PDB entry 2Y0B | X-ray diffraction, 2.10 A resolution | chains A and G of the 3 polymer chains in the assembly

# Chain A
Molecule: Caspase-3 subunit P17
Organism: Homo sapiens
Notes: EC 3.4.22.56
UniProtKB: P42574 (CASP3_HUMAN); residue numbers follow UniProt; this construct covers 29-175
Amino-acid sequence (149 residues; row label = number of the first residue in the row):
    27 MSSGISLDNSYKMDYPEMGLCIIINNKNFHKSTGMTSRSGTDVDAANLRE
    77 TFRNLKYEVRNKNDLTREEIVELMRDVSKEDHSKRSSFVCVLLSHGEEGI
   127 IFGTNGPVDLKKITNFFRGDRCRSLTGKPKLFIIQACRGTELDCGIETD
Unresolved in the structure: 27-33, 175
Differences from the reference sequence: expression tag (27-28)
Modified residues: Cys163 (s-hydroxycysteine; CSO)
Swiss-Prot annotation at these positions:
  - active site: His121, Cys163
  - modified residue: Cys163 (S-nitrosocysteine)
  - mutagenesis: Asp175 (D175A: In P3-D3A mutant; abolished cleavage and activation, leading to prevent thiol protease activity; when associated with A-9 and A-28)

# Chain G
Molecule: Darpin-3.4_S76R
Organism: synthetic construct
Notes: fragment: n2c, residues 1-136; antibody fragment or engineered binder
Amino-acid sequence (136 residues; each row starts with the number of its first residue):
     1 MRGSHHHHHHGSDLGKKLLEATRAGQDDEVRILMANGADVNAMDDAGVTP
    51 LHLAAKRGHLEIVEVLLKHGADVNARDIWGRTPLHLAATVGHLEIVEVLL
   101 EYGADVNAQDKFGKTAFDISIDNGNEDLAEILQKLN
Unresolved in the structure: 1-12, 132-136

# Interface between chain A and chain G
Contacting residue pairs (7; chain A residue first):
  Gly60(A) with Arg76(G), hydrogen bond (backbone-side chain)
  Thr62(A) with Arg76(G)
  Thr166(A) with Trp79(G), hydrogen bond (backbone-side chain); Lys111(G); Phe112(G)
  Leu168(A) with Ile78(G), hydrophobic; Trp79(G), hydrophobic

# Overview
Chain A and chain G form an interface of 4 and 5 residues respectively; the contacts include 2 hydrogen bonds.
Polar contacts include Gly60(A)-Arg76(G) and Thr166(A)-Trp79(G). UniProt lists active-site residues His121(A)
and Cys163(A) and one mutagenesis site on chain A.
Here chain A is Caspase-3 subunit P17 (Homo sapiens) and chain G is Darpin-3.4_S76R (synthetic construct).
Entry 2Y0B (Caspase-3 in Complex with an Inhibitory DARPin-3.4_S76R) was determined by X-ray diffraction (same
publication as 2XZD).
